3BH2 - chains A and D of the 4 polymer chains in the assembly; structure by X-ray diffraction, 2.40 A resolution.

== Chain A (and D) ==
Name: Acetoacetate decarboxylase
Organism: Clostridium acetobutylicum ATCC 824
Notes: EC 4.1.1.4; chain D of this document is another copy of the same molecule, construct and numbering; everything in this record applies to it too
UniProtKB: P23670 (ADC_CLOAB); residues 1-244 here = UniProt positions 1-244
Chain sequence (244 residues; numbered 1 to 244; the number before each row is that of its first residue):
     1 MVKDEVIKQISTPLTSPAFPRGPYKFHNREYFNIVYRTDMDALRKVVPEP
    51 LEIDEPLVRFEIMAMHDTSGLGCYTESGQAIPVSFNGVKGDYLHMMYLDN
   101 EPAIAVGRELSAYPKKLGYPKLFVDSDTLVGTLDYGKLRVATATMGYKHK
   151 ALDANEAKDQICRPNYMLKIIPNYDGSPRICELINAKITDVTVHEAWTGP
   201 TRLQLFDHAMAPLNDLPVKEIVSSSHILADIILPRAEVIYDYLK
Construct notes: engineered mutation Val2 (Leu in P23670)
Swiss-Prot annotation at these positions:
  - active site: Lys115 (Schiff-base intermediate with acetoacetate)
  - site: Lys116 (Important for activity)
From the paper describing this entry:
  - catalytic residues: Glu76, Lys115
  - self-association interface (contacts with another copy of this molecule): Lys116
  - contacts within the chain: Met96-Lys115 (hydrophobic contact), Leu98-Lys115 (hydrophobic contact), Tyr113-Lys115
  - catalytic residues: Arg29 (proposed by the authors, not directly observed)
  - mutagenesis - R29Q (>2,000-fold), E61Q (20-fold), E76Q (250- fold): decreased catalytic activity

== Interface between chain A and chain D ==
Residue-residue contacts (25; chain A residue first):
  Asp125(A) - Gly136(D)
  Asp125(A) - Lys137(D)  hydrogen bond (side chain-backbone)
  Asp127(A) - Tyr135(D)  hydrogen bond
  Asp127(A) - Met210(D)
  Thr128(A) - Tyr135(D)
  Thr128(A) - His208(D)
  Thr128(A) - Met210(D)
  Val130(A) - Leu138(D)  hydrophobic
  Thr142(A) - Leu138(D)
  Thr144(A) - Leu138(D)
  Thr144(A) - His208(D)
  Thr144(A) - Ala209(D)  hydrogen bond (side chain-backbone)
  Gly146(A) - Met210(D)
  His149(A) - Met210(D)
  Pro200(A) - Ala209(D)
  Thr201(A) - Ala209(D)
  Arg202(A) - Asp207(D)
  Arg202(A) - His208(D)
  Arg202(A) - Ala209(D)
  Arg202(A) - Pro212(D)
  Arg202(A) - Asp215(D)  salt bridge
  Leu203(A) - Asp207(D)
  Gln204(A) - Phe206(D)
  Gln204(A) - Asp207(D)  hydrogen bond (side chain-backbone)
  Phe206(A) - Phe206(D)  hydrophobic
Interface residues without a listed pair, chain A (15 interface residues in all): Met145

== In short ==
The interface between chain A and chain D involves 15 residues on one side and 11 on the other, with 4
hydrogen bonds and 1 salt bridge. Polar pairs include Arg202(A)-Asp215(D), Asp125(A)-Lys137(D) and
Asp127(A)-Tyr135(D). From the paper: catalytic residues Glu76(A), Lys115(A) and Arg29(A); R29Q, E61Q and E76Q
of chain A reduce catalytic activity.
Chain A and chain D are both Acetoacetate decarboxylase (Clostridium acetobutylicum ATCC 824); the structure,
Structural Studies of Acetoacetate Decarboxylase, was determined by X-ray diffraction (same publication as
3BGT and 3BH3).
